PDB entry 8BKF | X-ray diffraction, 1.22 A resolution | chains BBB and DDD of the 4 polymer chains in the assembly

== Chain BBB (and DDD) ==
Protein: Isoaspartyl peptidase subunit beta
Organism: Escherichia coli K-12
Notes: chain DDD of this document is another copy of the same molecule, construct and numbering; everything in this record applies to it too
UniProtKB: P37595 (IAAA_ECOLI); residue numbers follow UniProt; this construct covers 179-321
Sequence (143 residues; row label = number of the first residue in the row):
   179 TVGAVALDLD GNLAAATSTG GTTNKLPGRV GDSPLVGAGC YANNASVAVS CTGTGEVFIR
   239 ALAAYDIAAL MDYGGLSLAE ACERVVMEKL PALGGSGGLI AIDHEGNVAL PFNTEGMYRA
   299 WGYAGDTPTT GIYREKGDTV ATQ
Not modelled in the structure: 314-321
Sequence notes: engineered mutation Thr200 (Met in P37595)
Ion coordination: Mg2+: Asp304 (shared with Asp188(DDD) of chain DDD)
Swiss-Prot annotation at these positions:
  - active site: Thr179 (Nucleophile)
  - binding site (substrate): Arg207 to Asp210, Thr230 to Gly233
  - mutagenesis: Thr179 (T179A: Catalytically inactive)
What the authors report for this chain:
  - mutagenesis - M200T: unchanged stability
  - mutagenesis - M200T: unchanged catalytic activity on L-Asn
  - catalytic residues: Thr197, Thr230 (citing earlier work)

== Interface between chain BBB and chain DDD ==
Residue-residue contacts (24):
  Leu213(BBB) - Leu213(DDD)  hydrophobic
  Val214(BBB) - Ile237(DDD)
  Val214(BBB) - Leu240(DDD)
  Tyr219(BBB) - Leu240(DDD)  hydrophobic
  Ile237(BBB) - Val214(DDD)
  Leu240(BBB) - Val214(DDD)
  Leu240(BBB) - Tyr219(DDD)  hydrophobic
  Leu240(BBB) - Leu240(DDD)  hydrophobic
  Leu240(BBB) - Tyr243(DDD)  hydrophobic
  Tyr243(BBB) - Leu240(DDD)  hydrophobic
  Tyr243(BBB) - Tyr243(DDD)  hydrophobic
  Tyr243(BBB) - Asp244(DDD)  hydrogen bond
  Asp244(BBB) - Tyr243(DDD)  hydrogen bond
  Asp244(BBB) - Tyr251(DDD)  hydrogen bond
  Ala247(BBB) - Ala247(DDD)  hydrophobic
  Ala247(BBB) - Tyr251(DDD)
  Leu248(BBB) - Tyr251(DDD)
  Tyr251(BBB) - Asp244(DDD)  hydrogen bond
  Tyr251(BBB) - Ala247(DDD)
  Tyr251(BBB) - Leu248(DDD)
  Tyr251(BBB) - Tyr251(DDD)
  Tyr251(BBB) - Gly252(DDD)
  Tyr251(BBB) - Lys267(DDD)  hydrogen bond
  Lys267(BBB) - Tyr251(DDD)  hydrogen bond
Also at the interface, not in a pair above, chain BBB (15 interface residues in all): Gly215, Arg238, Ala239, Gly252
Also at the interface, not in a pair above, chain DDD (15 interface residues in all): Gly215, Arg238, Ala239

== Overview ==
Chain BBB and chain DDD each contribute 15 residues to their interface, with 6 hydrogen bonds. Among the polar
pairs are Tyr243(BBB)-Asp244(DDD), Asp244(BBB)-Tyr251(DDD) and Tyr251(BBB)-Lys267(DDD). From UniProt:
active-site residue Thr179(BBB), 8 substrate-binding residues and one mutagenesis site on chain BBB. The paper
reports catalytic residues Thr197(BBB) and Thr230(BBB); M200T of chain BBB leaves stability unchanged.
Chain BBB and chain DDD are both Isoaspartyl peptidase subunit beta (Escherichia coli K-12); the structure,
Structure of E. coli Class 2 L-asparaginase EcAIII, mutant M200T (crystal M200T#o), was determined by X-ray
diffraction (same publication as 8BI3, 8BP9, 8BQO, 8C0I and 8C23).
